Entry 2V7Q (X-ray diffraction, 2.10 A resolution); this record covers chains H and I of the 10 polymer chains in the assembly.

Chain H:
Name: ATP synthase delta chain
From: Bos taurus
Notes: EC 3.6.1.14
Reference sequence: P05630 (ATPD_BOVIN); residues 1-146 here correspond to UniProt positions 23-168 (UniProt number = residue number + 22)
Sequence (146 residues; numbered 1 to 146; the number before each row is that of its first residue):
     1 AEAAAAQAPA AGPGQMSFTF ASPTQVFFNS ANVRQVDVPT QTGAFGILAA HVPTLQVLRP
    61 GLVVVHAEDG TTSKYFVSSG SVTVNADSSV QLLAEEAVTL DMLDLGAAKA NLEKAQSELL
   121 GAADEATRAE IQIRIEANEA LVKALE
Disordered / not traced: 1-14, 146
Swiss-Prot annotation at these positions:
  - modified residue (N6-acetyllysine): Lys114, Lys143

Chain I:
Name: ATP synthase epsilon chain
From: Bos taurus
Notes: EC 3.6.1.14
Reference sequence: P05632 (ATP5E_BOVIN); numbering as in UniProt (aligned over 1-50)
Sequence (50 residues; numbered 1 to 50; the number before each row is that of its first residue):
     1 VAYWRQAGLS YIRYSQICAK AVRDALKTEF KANAMKTSGS TIKIVKVKKE
Disordered / not traced: 48-50

Interface between chain H and chain I:
Residue-residue contacts (54; chain H residue first):
  Thr24(H) with Thr37(I)
  Gln41(H) with Tyr11(I); Tyr14(I), hydrogen bond
  Val57(H) with Tyr11(I)
  Leu58(H) with Tyr11(I), hydrogen bond (backbone-side chain); Tyr14(I)
  Arg59(H) with Tyr14(I)
  Pro60(H) with Tyr14(I); Cys18(I)
  Phe76(H) with Val22(I), hydrophobic
  Ser78(H) with Cys18(I); Ala19(I); Val22(I)
  Ser79(H) with Tyr11(I); Ser15(I), hydrogen bond; Cys18(I)
  Gly80(H) with Tyr11(I), hydrogen bond (backbone-side chain)
  Glu95(H) with Ser15(I), hydrogen bond; Gln16(I); Ala19(I)
  Glu96(H) with Ala19(I); Val22(I); Arg23(I), salt bridge
  Val98(H) with Val22(I), hydrophobic
  Asp101(H) with Lys27(I); Phe30(I)
  Met102(H) with Leu26(I); Lys27(I), hydrogen bond (backbone-backbone); Phe30(I)
  Leu103(H) with Val22(I); Ala25(I); Lys27(I), hydrogen bond (backbone-side chain)
  Asp104(H) with Ala25(I), hydrogen bond (backbone-backbone); Lys27(I)
  Ala108(H) with Ala25(I), hydrophobic
  Asn111(H) with Asp24(I), hydrogen bond (side chain-backbone)
  Ala126(H) with Leu9(I), hydrophobic
  Ala129(H) with Tyr3(I); Trp4(I), hydrophobic
  Glu130(H) with Leu9(I); Arg13(I), salt bridge; Ile17(I)
  Gln132(H) with Tyr3(I)
  Ile133(H) with Tyr3(I), hydrogen bond (backbone-side chain); Trp4(I), hydrophobic; Tyr14(I), hydrophobic; Ile17(I), hydrophobic; Cys18(I), hydrophobic
  Arg134(H) with Ile17(I)
  Glu136(H) with Tyr3(I), hydrogen bond; Tyr14(I), hydrogen bond
  Ala137(H) with Ala21(I), hydrophobic
  Leu141(H) with Ala21(I); Ala25(I), hydrophobic
Interface residues without a listed pair, chain H (31 interface residues in all): Ala107, Glu125, Asn138
Interface residues without a listed pair, chain I (22 interface residues in all): Gln6, Ala7

Summary:
31 residues of chain H face 22 of chain I across their interface, with 12 hydrogen bonds and 2 salt bridges.
Among the polar pairs are Glu96(H)-Arg23(I), Glu130(H)-Arg13(I) and Gln41(H)-Tyr14(I).
Here chain H is ATP synthase delta chain and chain I is ATP synthase epsilon chain, both from Bos taurus.
Entry 2V7Q (The structure of F1-ATPase inhibited by I1-60HIS, a monomeric form of the inhibitor protein, IF1)
was determined by X-ray diffraction.
